2Q0G - chain A; structure by X-ray diffraction, 2.30 A resolution.

[Chain A]
Name: RNA uridylyl transferase
From: Trypanosoma brucei
Notes: EC 2.7.7.52
Reference sequence: Q381M1 (Q381M1_9TRYP); residues 1-333 here = UniProt positions 1-333
Amino-acid sequence (353 residues; row label = number of the first residue in the row; numbers below 1 keep their minus sign (Met-19 is residue -19)):
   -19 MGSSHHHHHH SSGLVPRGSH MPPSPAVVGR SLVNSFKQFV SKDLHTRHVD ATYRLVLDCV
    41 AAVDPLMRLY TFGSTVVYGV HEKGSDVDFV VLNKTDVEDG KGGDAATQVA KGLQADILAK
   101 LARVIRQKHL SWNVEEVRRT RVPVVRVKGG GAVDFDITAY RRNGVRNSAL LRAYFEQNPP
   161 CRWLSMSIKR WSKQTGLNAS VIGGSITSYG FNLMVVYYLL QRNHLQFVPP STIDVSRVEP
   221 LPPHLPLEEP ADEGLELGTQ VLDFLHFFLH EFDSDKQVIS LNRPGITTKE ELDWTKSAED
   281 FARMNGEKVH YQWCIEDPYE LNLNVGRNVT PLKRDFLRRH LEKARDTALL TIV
Not modelled in the structure: -19 to 2, 22-26, 333
Construct notes: cloning artifact (-19 to -16, -9 to 0); expression tag (-15 to -10)
Curated features (UniProtKB/Swiss-Prot):
  - binding site (UTP): Ser54, Ser65 to Asp68, Gly144 to Ser148, Lys169, Lys173, Ser188, Tyr189
  - binding site (Mg(2+)): Asp66, Asp68
  - binding site (RNA): Arg121
  - site: Asp136 (Important for catalytic activity)
  - mutagenesis: Phe52 (F52A: Loss of catalytic activity. Moderate decrease in UTP binding), Asp66 (D66A: Loss of catalytic activity. Does not affect UTP binding), Asp68 (D68A: Loss of catalytic activity. Partial reduction in UTP binding), Arg121 (R121A: 2-fold decrease in affinity for UTP. 660-fold decrease in affinity for RNA; R121F: Loss of catalytic activity), Arg126 (R126A: Loss of catalytic activity. Does not affect UTP binding), Asp136 (D136A: Loss of catalytic activity. Does not affect UTP binding), Arg141 (R141A: Does not affect UTP binding. 360-fold decrease in affinity for RNA), Asn147 (N147A: Severe decrease in UTP binding), Ser148 (S148A: Severe decrease in UTP binding without affecting RNA binding), Ser188 (S188A: Severe decrease in UTP binding without affecting RNA binding), Tyr189 (Y189A: Loss of catalytic activity. Severe decrease in UTP binding; Y189F: Loss of catalytic activity. Moderate decrease in UTP binding), Asp297 (D297A/N: Severe decrease in UTP binding), 2 further mutagenesis entries in UniProt
Ion coordination: Mg2+: Asp66, Asp68, Asp136 (together with UPU)
Ligand contacts: UPU ([(2R,3S,4R,5R)-5-(2,4-dioxo-3,4-dihydropyrimidin-1(2h)-yl)-3,4-dihydroxytetrahydrofuran-2-yl]methyl (2R,3S,4R,5R)-5-(2,4-dioxo-3,4-dihydropyrimidin-1(2h)-yl)-4-hydroxy-2-(hydroxymethyl)tetrahydrofuran-3-yl hydrogen (S)-phosphate): Phe52, Gly53, Ser54, Asp66, Asp68, Arg121, Val122, Val124, Arg126, Asp136, Thr138, Gly144, Asn147, Ser148, Thr187, Tyr189
What the authors report for this chain:
  - mutagenesis - R121A: decreased binding to RNA (citing earlier work)
  - mutagenesis - R126A: abolished binding to RNA (citing earlier work)
  - catalytic residues: Asp136 (proposed by the authors, not directly observed)
  - mutagenesis - D136A: abolished catalytic activity (citing earlier work)

[In short]
Chain A binds compound UPU. Asp66, Asp68 and Asp136 coordinate Mg2+. UniProt lists 14 UTP-binding residues,
Mg2+-binding residues Asp66 and Asp68, RNA-binding residue Arg121 and 14 mutagenesis sites. From the paper:
the catalytic residue Asp136; R121A reduces binding to RNA; 3 substitutions were tested in all.
Chain A is RNA uridylyl transferase (Trypanosoma brucei); the structure, Terminal uridylyl transferase 4 from
Trypanosoma brucei with bound UPU, was determined by X-ray diffraction together with 2Q0C, 2Q0D, 2Q0E and 2Q0F
from the same study.
